Entry 7PT7 (electron microscopy, 3.80 A resolution); this record covers chains 9 and D of the 15 polymer chains in the assembly.

== Chain 9 ==
Molecule: DDK kinase regulatory subunit DBF4
From: Saccharomyces cerevisiae (strain ATCC 204508 / S288c)
Reference sequence: P32325 (DBF4_YEAST); residues 1-704 here = UniProt positions 1-704
Sequence (704 residues; each row starts with the number of its first residue):
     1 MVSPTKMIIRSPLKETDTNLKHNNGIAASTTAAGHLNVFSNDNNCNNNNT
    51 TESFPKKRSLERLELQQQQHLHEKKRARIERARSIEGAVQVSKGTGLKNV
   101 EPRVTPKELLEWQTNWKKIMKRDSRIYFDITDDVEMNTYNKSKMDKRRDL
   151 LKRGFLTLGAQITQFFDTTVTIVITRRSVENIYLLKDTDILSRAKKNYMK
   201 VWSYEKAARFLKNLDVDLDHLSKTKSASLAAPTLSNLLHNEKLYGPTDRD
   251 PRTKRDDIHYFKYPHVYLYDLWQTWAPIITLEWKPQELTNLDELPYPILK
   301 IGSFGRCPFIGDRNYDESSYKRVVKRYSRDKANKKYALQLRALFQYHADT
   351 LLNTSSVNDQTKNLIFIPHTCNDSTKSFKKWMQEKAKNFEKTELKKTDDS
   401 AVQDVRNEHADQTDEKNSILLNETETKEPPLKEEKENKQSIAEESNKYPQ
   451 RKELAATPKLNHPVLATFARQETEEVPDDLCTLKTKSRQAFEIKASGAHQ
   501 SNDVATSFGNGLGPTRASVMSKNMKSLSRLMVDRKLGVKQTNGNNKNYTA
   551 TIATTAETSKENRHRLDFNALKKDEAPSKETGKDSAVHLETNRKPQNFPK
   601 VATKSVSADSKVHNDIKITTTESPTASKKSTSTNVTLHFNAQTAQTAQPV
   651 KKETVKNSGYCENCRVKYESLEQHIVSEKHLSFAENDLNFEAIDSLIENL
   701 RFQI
Not modelled in the structure: 1-110, 221-231, 356-361, 388-508, 539-654, 702-704
Metal / ion sites: Zn2+: Cys661, Cys664, His674, His680
Curated features (UniProtKB/Swiss-Prot):
  - zinc finger: Thr654 to Gln703 (DBF4-type)
  - region: Arg10 to Asn19 (D box 1), Arg62 to His70 (D box 2)
  - motif: Arg83 to Ala88 (POLO box domain (PBD)-binding)
  - binding site (Zn(2+)): Cys661, Cys664, His674, His680
  - modified residue (Phosphoserine): Ser59, Ser84, Ser235, Ser623
  - mutagenesis: Arg83 (R83A/E: Defective for interaction with CDC5), Ser84 (S84A: No effect), Ile85 (I85A: Defective for interaction with CDC5), Glu86 (E86K: No effect), Gly87 (G87A: Defective for interaction with CDC5), Ala88 (A88V: Defective for interaction with CDC5), Cys661 (C661A: In DBF4-AAHH; weakens interaction with ARS1 origin DNA and MCM2, but not other known ligands; when associated with A-664), Cys664 (C664A: In DBF4-AAHH; weakens interaction with ARS1 origin DNA and MCM2, but not other known ligands; when associated with A-661), His674 (H674A: In DBF4-CCAA; weakens interaction with ARS1 origin DNA and MCM2, but not other known ligands; when associated with A-680), His680 (H680A: Weakens interaction with ARS1 origin DNA and MCM2, but not other known ligands. In DBF4-CCAA; weakens interaction with ARS1 origin DNA and MCM2, but not other known ligands ...)

== Chain D ==
Molecule: DNA replication licensing factor MCM4
From: Saccharomyces cerevisiae (strain ATCC 204508 / S288c)
Notes: EC 3.6.4.12
Reference sequence: P30665 (MCM4_YEAST); residue numbers follow UniProt; this construct covers 1-933
Sequence (933 residues; numbered 1 to 933; the number before each row is that of its first residue):
     1 MSQQSSSPTKEDNNSSSPVVPNPDSVPPQLSSPALFYSSSSSQGDIYGRN
    51 NSQNLSQGEGNIRAAIGSSPLNFPSSSQRQNSDVFQSQGRQGRIRSSASA
   101 SGRSRYHSDLRSDRALPTSSSSLGRNGQNRVHMRRNDIHTSDLSSPRRIV
   151 DFDTRSGVNTLDTSSSSAPPSEASEPLRIIWGTNVSIQECTTNFRNFLMS
   201 FKYKFRKILDEREEFINNTTDEELYYIKQLNEMRELGTSNLNLDARNLLA
   251 YKQTEDLYHQLLNYPQEVISIMDQTIKDCMVSLIVDNNLDYDLDEIETKF
   301 YKVRPYNVGSCKGMRELNPNDIDKLINLKGLVLRSTPVIPDMKVAFFKCN
   351 VCDHTMAVEIDRGVIQEPARCERIDCNEPNSMSLIHNRCSFADKQVIKLQ
   401 ETPDFVPDGQTPHSISLCVYDELVDSCRAGDRIEVTGTFRSIPIRANSRQ
   451 RVLKSLYKTYVDVVHVKKVSDKRLDVDTSTIEQELMQNKVDHNEVEEVRQ
   501 ITDQDLAKIREVAAREDLYSLLARSIAPSIYELEDVKKGILLQLFGGTNK
   551 TFTKGGRYRGDINILLCGDPSTSKSQILQYVHKITPRGVYTSGKGSSAVG
   601 LTAYITRDVDTKQLVLESGALVLSDGGVCCIDEFDKMSDSTRSVLHEVME
   651 QQTISIAKAGIITTLNARSSILASANPIGSRYNPNLPVTENIDLPPPLLS
   701 RFDLVYLVLDKVDEKNDRELAKHLTNLYLEDKPEHISQDDVLPVEFLTMY
   751 ISYAKEHIHPIITEAAKTELVRAYVGMRKMGDDSRSDEKRITATTRQLES
   801 MIRLAEAHAKMKLKNVVELEDVQEAVRLIRSAIKDYATDPKTGKIDMNLV
   851 QTGKSVIQRKLQEDLSREIMNVLKDQASDSMSFNELIKQINEHSQDRVES
   901 SDIQEALSRLQQEDKVIVLGEGVRRSVRLNNRV
Not modelled in the structure: 1-176, 780-788, 854-933
Metal / ion sites: Zn2+: Cys349, Cys352, Cys371, Cys376; Mg2+: Ser575 (together with ADP)
Residues lining bound ligands:
  - ADP (adenosine-5'-diphosphate): Glu650, Arg701, Thr795, Arg796, Glu799
  - ADP / beryllium trifluoride: Ser529, Ile530, Tyr531, Leu533, Asp569, Pro570, Ser571, Thr572, Ser573, Lys574, Ser575, Gln576, Glu633, Asn676, Leu720
Curated features (UniProtKB/Swiss-Prot):
  - motif: Ser700 to Asp703 (Arginine finger)
  - binding site (ATP): Gly568 to Ser575
  - modified residue (Phosphoserine): Ser52, Ser56, Ser69
  - mutagenesis: Lys574 (K574A: Loss of MCM2-7 complex helicase activity)
From the paper describing this entry:
  - post-translational modification sites: Ser144 (from molecular simulation)

== How chain 9 and chain D interact ==
Residue-residue contacts (47; chain 9 residue first):
  Asp248(9) with Thr355(D), hydrogen bond (backbone-side chain)
  Asp250(9) with His354(D), salt bridge; Arg373(D)
  Arg252(9) with Glu372(D); Arg373(D); Ile374(D)
  Lys254(9) with Glu372(D)
  Thr515(9) with Asp278(D); Ser282(D); Asp286(D)
  Arg516(9) with Asp278(D)
  Ala517(9) with Asp278(D), hydrogen bond (backbone-side chain); Val281(D), hydrophobic
  Ser518(9) with Glu297(D)
  Val519(9) with Gln274(D), hydrogen bond (backbone-side chain); Lys277(D)
  Met520(9) with Gln274(D)
  Ser521(9) with Gln274(D), hydrogen bond (backbone-side chain)
  Asn523(9) with Ser270(D)
  Met524(9) with Ser270(D); Ile271(D), hydrophobic; Gln274(D)
  Leu527(9) with Glu267(D)
  Leu530(9) with Ile180(D); Trp181(D), hydrogen bond (backbone-backbone)
  Met531(9) with Arg178(D); Ile180(D), hydrophobic; Ile187(D), hydrophobic
  Val532(9) with Arg178(D); Ile179(D), hydrogen bond (backbone-backbone); Trp181(D)
  Asp533(9) with Arg178(D); Ile179(D)
  Arg534(9) with Leu177(D); Arg178(D); Ile179(D)
  Leu536(9) with Ile179(D)
  Val538(9) with Asn184(D)
  Arg665(9) with Met199(D); Asp286(D), salt bridge
  Val666(9) with Asn196(D)
  Lys667(9) with Asn196(D), hydrogen bond (backbone-side chain)
  Glu678(9) with Lys202(D); Phe205(D)
  Lys679(9) with Met199(D); Ser200(D); Leu224(D)
Also at the interface, not in a pair above, chain 9 (30 interface residues in all): Lys522, Arg529, Tyr660, Cys664
Also at the interface, not in a pair above, chain D (34 interface residues in all): Gln188, Thr192, Arg195, Val285, Glu359, Arg362

== In short ==
30 residues of chain 9 and 34 residues of chain D are in contact; the contacts include 7 hydrogen bonds and 2
salt bridges. Polar pairs include Asp250(9)-His354(D), Arg665(9)-Asp286(D) and Asp248(9)-Thr355(D). Ligands of
chain D: ADP / beryllium trifluoride and ADP. The paper reports a modification site at Ser144(D).
Here chain 9 is DDK kinase regulatory subunit DBF4 and chain D is DNA replication licensing factor MCM4, both
from Saccharomyces cerevisiae (strain ATCC 204508 / S288c). Entry 7PT7 (Structure of MCM2-7 DH complexed with
Cdc7-Dbf4 in the presence of ADP:BeF3, state I) was determined by electron microscopy together with 7PT6 from
the same study.
